PDB entry 1FCF | X-ray diffraction, 2.10 A resolution | chain A

# Chain A
Protein: Photosystem II D1 protease
From: Scenedesmus obliquus
UniProtKB: O04073 (O04073_SCEOB); residue numbers follow UniProt; this construct covers 78-464
Amino-acid sequence (388 residues; each row starts with the number of its first residue):
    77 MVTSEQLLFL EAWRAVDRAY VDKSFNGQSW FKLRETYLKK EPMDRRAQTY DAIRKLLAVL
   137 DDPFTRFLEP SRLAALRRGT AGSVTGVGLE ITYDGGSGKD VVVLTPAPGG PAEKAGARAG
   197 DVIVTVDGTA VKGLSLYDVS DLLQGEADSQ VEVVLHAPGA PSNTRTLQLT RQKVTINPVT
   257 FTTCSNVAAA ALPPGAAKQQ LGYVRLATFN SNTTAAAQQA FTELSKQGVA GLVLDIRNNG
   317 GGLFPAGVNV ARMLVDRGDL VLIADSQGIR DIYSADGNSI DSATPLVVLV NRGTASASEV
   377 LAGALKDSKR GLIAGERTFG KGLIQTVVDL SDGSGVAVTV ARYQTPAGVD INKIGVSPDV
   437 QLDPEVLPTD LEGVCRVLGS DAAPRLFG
Not modelled in the structure: 464
Differences from the reference sequence: initiating methionine (77)
Curated features (UniProtKB/Swiss-Prot):
  - active site (Charge relay system): S372, K397
Disulfide bonds: C260-C451

# In short
Curated annotation (UniProt) lists active-site residues S372 and K397.
Chain A is Photosystem II D1 protease (Scenedesmus obliquus); the structure, Photosystem II D1 C-terminal
processing protease, was determined by X-ray diffraction (same publication as 1FC6, 1FC7 and 1FC9).
